PDB entry 1A61 | X-ray diffraction, 2.20 A resolution | chains H and I of the 3 polymer chains in the assembly

[Chain H]
Protein: Alpha-thrombin (large subunit)
Source organism: Homo sapiens
Notes: EC 3.4.21.5
UniProt: P00734 (THRB_HUMAN); the construct lacks a stretch of the UniProt sequence and is renumbered around it, so the offset changes along the chain: 16-36 = UniProt 364-384; 37-60 = UniProt 386-409; 61-77 = UniProt 419-435; 78-97 = UniProt 437-456; 7 more segments
Sequence (259 residues; row label = number of the first residue in the row; note: 4 numbers in that range are skipped by the numbering (no residue carries them; nothing is unmodelled there); a row labelled like 60A-60I holds insertion residues (60A, then the next letters in order)):
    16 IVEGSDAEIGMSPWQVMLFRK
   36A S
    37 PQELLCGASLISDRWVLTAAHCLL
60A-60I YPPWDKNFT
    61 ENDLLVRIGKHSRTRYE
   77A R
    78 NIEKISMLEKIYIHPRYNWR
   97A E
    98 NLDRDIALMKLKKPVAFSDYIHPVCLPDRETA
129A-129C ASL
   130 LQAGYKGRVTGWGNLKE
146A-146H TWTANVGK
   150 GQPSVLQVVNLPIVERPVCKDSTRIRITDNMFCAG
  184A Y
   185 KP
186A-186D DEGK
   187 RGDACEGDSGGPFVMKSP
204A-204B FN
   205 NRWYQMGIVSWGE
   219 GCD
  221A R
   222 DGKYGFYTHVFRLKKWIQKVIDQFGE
Disordered / not traced: 146A-146H, 247
Swiss-Prot annotation at these positions:
  - region: Ala183 to Val200 (High affinity receptor-binding region which is also known as the TP508 peptide)
  - active site (Charge relay system): His57, Asp102, Ser195
  - glycosylation: Asn60G (N-linked (GlcNAc...) (complex) asparagine)
Cystine bridges: Cys42-Cys58, Cys168-Cys182, Cys191-Cys220
Glycans and other covalent adducts: mol-127 (00N) linked to Ser195
Metal / ion sites: Na+ site 1: Lys169, Thr172, Phe204A; Na+ site 2: Arg221A, Lys224
Small-molecule neighbours: mol-127 (00N; (1S,7S)-7-amino-7-benzyl-N-{(1S)-4-carbamimidamido-1-[(S)-hydroxy(1,3-thiazol-2-yl)methyl]butyl}-8-oxohexahydro-1H-pyra zolo[1,2-a]pyridazine-1-carboxamide): Cys42, His57, Tyr60A, Trp60D, Lys60F, Glu97A, Asn98, Leu99, Ile174, Asp189, Ala190, Cys191, Glu192, Gly193, Asp194, Val213, Ser214, Trp215, Gly216, Glu217, Gly219, Cys220, Gly226

[Chain I]
Protein: Hirugen
UniProt: P09945 (ITH3_HIRME); residues 353-364 here correspond to UniProt positions 60-71 (UniProt number = residue number - 293)
Sequence (12 residues; numbered 353 to 364; the number before each row is that of its first residue):
   353 NGDFEEIPEEYL
Disordered / not traced: 353-354
Modified residues: Tyr363 (o-sulfo-l-tyrosine; TYS)
Swiss-Prot annotation at these positions:
  - region: Asp355 to Leu364 (Interaction with fibrinogen-binding exosite of thrombin)
  - modified residue: Tyr363 (Sulfotyrosine)

[Chain H / chain I interface]
Pairs across the interface - 24 pairs, chain H then chain I:
  Phe34(H) with Phe356(I), hydrophobic; Ile359(I), hydrophobic
  Lys36(H) with Leu364(I)
  Gln38(H) with Ile359(I); Leu364(I)
  Leu40(H) with Phe356(I), hydrophobic
  Leu65(H) with Tyr363(I); Leu364(I), hydrophobic
  Arg67(H) with Ile359(I)
  Arg73(H) with Asp355(I), salt bridge; Phe356(I)
  Thr74(H) with Asp355(I), hydrogen bond (side chain-backbone); Phe356(I); Glu357(I), hydrogen bond (backbone-backbone)
  Arg75(H) with Glu357(I)
  Tyr76(H) with Glu357(I), hydrogen bond (backbone-side chain); Glu358(I); Pro360(I); Tyr363(I)
  Glu80(H) with Tyr363(I)
  Lys81(H) with Tyr363(I)
  Ile82(H) with Tyr363(I)
  Met84(H) with Tyr363(I); Leu364(I)
Also at the interface, not in a pair above, chain H (16 interface residues in all): Met32, Glu39

[Summary]
Chain H and chain I form an interface of 16 and 8 residues respectively; the contacts include 3 hydrogen bonds
and 1 salt bridge. Polar contacts include Arg73(H)-Asp355(I), Thr74(H)-Asp355(I) and Tyr76(H)-Glu357(I).
Covalently linked mol-127: at Ser195(H). From UniProt: 3 active-site residues on chain H.
Here chain H is Alpha-thrombin (large subunit) (Homo sapiens) and chain I is Hirugen. Entry 1A61 (Thrombin
complexed with a beta-mimetic thiazole-containing inhibitor) was determined by X-ray diffraction, deposited
together with 1A46, 1A5G and 1B5G.
